PDB entry 7TRY | electron microscopy, 3.70 A resolution | chains A and H of the 6 polymer chains in the assembly

[Chain A]
Protein: Guanine nucleotide-binding protein subunit alpha-11
Source organism: Homo sapiens
Reference sequence: P29992 (GNA11_HUMAN); residues 25-359 here = UniProt positions 25-359
Amino-acid sequence (353 residues; numbered 7 to 359; the number before each row is that of its first residue):
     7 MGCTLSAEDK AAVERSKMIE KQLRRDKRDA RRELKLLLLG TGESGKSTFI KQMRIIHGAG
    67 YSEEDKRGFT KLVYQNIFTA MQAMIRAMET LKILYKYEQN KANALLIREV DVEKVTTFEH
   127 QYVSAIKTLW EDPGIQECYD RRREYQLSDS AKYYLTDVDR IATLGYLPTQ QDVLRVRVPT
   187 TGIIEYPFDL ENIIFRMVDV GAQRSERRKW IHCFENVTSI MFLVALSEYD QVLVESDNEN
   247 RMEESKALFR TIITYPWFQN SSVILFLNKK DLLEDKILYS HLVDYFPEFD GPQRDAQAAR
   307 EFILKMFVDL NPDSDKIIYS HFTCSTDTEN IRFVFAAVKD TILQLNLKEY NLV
Not modelled in the structure: 7-11, 62-187
Construct notes: expression tag (7-24); conflict Ala208 (Gly in P29992), Ser331 (Ala in P29992)
Curated features (UniProtKB/Swiss-Prot):
  - region: Lys41 to Thr54 (G1 motif), Asp178 to Thr186 (G2 motif), Phe201 to Gly207, Gln209, Arg210 (G3 motif), Ile270 to Asp277 (G4 motif), Thr329, Cys330, Thr332 to Thr334 (G5 motif)
  - binding site (GTP): Gly46 to Ser53, Leu180 to Arg183, Asn274 to Asp277
  - binding site (Mg(2+)): Ser53, Thr186
  - modified residue: Gln209 (Deamidated glutamine)

[Chain H]
Protein: scFV16
Source organism: synthetic construct
Notes: antibody fragment or engineered binder
Amino-acid sequence (247 residues; row label = number of the first residue in the row; note: 14 numbers in that range are skipped by the numbering (no residue carries them; nothing is unmodelled there); a row labelled like 120A-120O holds insertion residues (120A, then the next letters in order)):
     2 VQLVESGGGL VQPGGSRKLS CSASGFAFSS FGMHWVRQAP EKGLEWVAYI SSGSGTIYYA
    62 DTVKGRFTIS RDDPKNTLFL QMTSLRSEDT AMYYCVRSIY YYGSSPFDFW GQGTTLTVS
120A-120O AGGGGSGGGGSGGGG
   135 SADIVMTQAT SSVPVTPGES VSISCRSSKS LLHSNGNTYL YWFLQRPGQS PQLLIYRMSN
   195 LASGVPDRFS GSGSGTAFTL TISRLEAEDV GVYYCMQHLE YPLTFGAGTK LEL
Not modelled in the structure: 120A-120O, 247
Cystine bridges: Cys22-Cys96, Cys159-Cys229

[Interface between chain A and chain H]
Residue-residue contacts (12):
  Ser12(A) - Tyr173(H)  hydrogen bond
  Ala13(A) - His232(H)
  Ala13(A) - Leu233(H)
  Ala13(A) - Tyr235(H)
  Glu14(A) - Tyr173(H)
  Glu14(A) - Tyr175(H)  hydrogen bond
  Glu14(A) - Arg191(H)  salt bridge
  Glu14(A) - His232(H)  salt bridge
  Ala17(A) - Tyr101(H)  hydrophobic
  Ala18(A) - Tyr101(H)
  Glu20(A) - Gly56(H)
  Arg21(A) - Ile100(H)
Other interface residues (no listed pair), chain H (12 interface residues in all): Ser52, Tyr102, His167

[Summary]
7 residues of chain A face 12 of chain H across their interface, with 2 hydrogen bonds and 2 salt bridges.
Polar contacts include Glu14(A)-Arg191(H), Glu14(A)-His232(H) and Ser12(A)-Tyr173(H). From UniProt: 16
GTP-binding residues and Mg2+-binding residues Ser53(A) and Thr186(A) on chain A.
Chain A is Guanine nucleotide-binding protein subunit alpha-11 (Homo sapiens) and chain H is scFV16 (synthetic
construct); the structure, Cryo-EM structure of corticotropin releasing factor receptor 2 bound to Urocortin 1
and coupled with heterotrimeric ..., was determined by electron microscopy, deposited together with 7TS0.
